Entry 3VZ1 (X-ray diffraction, 2.10 A resolution); this record covers chains A and B.

# Chain A (and B)
Name: Succinate-semialdehyde dehydrogenase
Notes: chain B of this document is another copy of the same molecule, construct and numbering; everything in this record applies to it too
UniProtKB: B1XMM6 (B1XMM6_SYNP2); residues 1-454 here = UniProt positions 1-454
Amino-acid sequence (457 residues; numbered -2 to 454; the number before each row is that of its first residue; numbers below 1 keep their minus sign (Gly-2 is residue -2)):
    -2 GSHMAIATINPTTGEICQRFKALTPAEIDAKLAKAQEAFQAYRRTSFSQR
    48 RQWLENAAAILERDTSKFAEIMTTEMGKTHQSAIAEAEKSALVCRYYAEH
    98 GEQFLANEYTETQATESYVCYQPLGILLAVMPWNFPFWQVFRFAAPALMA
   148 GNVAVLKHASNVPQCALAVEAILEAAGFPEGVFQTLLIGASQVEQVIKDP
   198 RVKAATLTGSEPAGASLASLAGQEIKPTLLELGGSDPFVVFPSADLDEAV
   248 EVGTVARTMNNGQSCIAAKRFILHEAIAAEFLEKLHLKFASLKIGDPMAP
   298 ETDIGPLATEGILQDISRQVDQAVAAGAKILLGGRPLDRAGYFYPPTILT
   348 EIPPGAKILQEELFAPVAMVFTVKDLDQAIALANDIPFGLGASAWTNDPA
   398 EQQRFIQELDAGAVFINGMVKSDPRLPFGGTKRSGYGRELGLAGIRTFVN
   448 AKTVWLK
Disordered / not traced: -2 to 2
Sequence notes: expression tag (-2 to 0)

# Chain A / chain B interface
Contacting residue pairs (103; chain A residue first):
  Thr107(A) - Arg422(B)
  Thr107(A) - Leu423(B)
  Glu108(A) - Arg422(B)
  Thr109(A) - Arg422(B)
  Thr109(A) - Leu423(B)
  Gln110(A) - Arg422(B)
  Tyr115(A) - Ile403(B)
  Val116(A) - Pro424(B)
  Gln119(A) - Gln404(B)  hydrogen bond (side chain-backbone)
  Glu208(A) - Ile222(B)
  Ala212(A) - Gly219(B)
  Ala212(A) - Gln220(B)
  Ala212(A) - Ile222(B)  hydrophobic
  Ala215(A) - Gly219(B)
  Ser216(A) - Ser216(B)  hydrogen bond
  Ser216(A) - Gly219(B)
  Ser216(A) - Gln220(B)
  Gly219(A) - Ala212(B)
  Gly219(A) - Ala215(B)
  Gly219(A) - Ser216(B)
  Gln220(A) - Ala212(B)
  Gln220(A) - Ser216(B)
  Glu221(A) - Arg430(B)  salt bridge
  Ile222(A) - Glu208(B)
  Ile222(A) - Ala212(B)  hydrophobic
  Ile222(A) - Leu229(B)  hydrophobic
  Ile222(A) - Lys429(B)
  Ile222(A) - Arg430(B)
  Ile222(A) - Gly432(B)
  Ile222(A) - Tyr433(B)
  Lys223(A) - Tyr433(B)
  Pro224(A) - Tyr433(B)
  Leu227(A) - Ile222(B)  hydrophobic
  Leu229(A) - Ile222(B)  hydrophobic
  Glu245(A) - Lys454(B)  salt bridge
  Gln399(A) - Leu453(B)
  Ile403(A) - Tyr115(B)
  Ile403(A) - Gln119(B)
  Ile403(A) - Lys449(B)  hydrogen bond (backbone-side chain)
  Ile403(A) - Val451(B)  hydrophobic
  Gln404(A) - Gln119(B)  hydrogen bond
  Gln404(A) - Lys449(B)  hydrogen bond (backbone-side chain)
  Leu406(A) - Lys449(B)  hydrogen bond (backbone-side chain)
  Ala408(A) - Asn447(B)  hydrogen bond (backbone-side chain)
  Ala408(A) - Lys449(B)
  Gly409(A) - Asn447(B)
  Gly409(A) - Ala448(B)
  Gly409(A) - Lys449(B)
  Gly409(A) - Thr450(B)  hydrogen bond (backbone-backbone)
  Ala410(A) - Thr450(B)
  Val411(A) - Lys449(B)
  Val411(A) - Thr450(B)  hydrogen bond (backbone-backbone)
  Val411(A) - Val451(B)
  Val411(A) - Trp452(B)  hydrogen bond (backbone-backbone)
  Phe412(A) - Trp452(B)
  Ile413(A) - Trp452(B)  hydrogen bond (backbone-backbone)
  Ile413(A) - Leu453(B)
  Ile413(A) - Lys454(B)  hydrogen bond (backbone-backbone)
  Asn414(A) - Lys454(B)
  Gly415(A) - Trp452(B)
  Arg422(A) - Thr107(B)
  Arg422(A) - Thr109(B)
  Arg422(A) - Gln110(B)  hydrogen bond
  Leu423(A) - Thr109(B)
  Pro424(A) - Val116(B)
  Pro424(A) - Thr450(B)  hydrogen bond (backbone-side chain)
  Thr428(A) - Asn447(B)
  Lys429(A) - Ile222(B)
  Arg430(A) - Glu221(B)  salt bridge
  Arg430(A) - Ile222(B)
  Gly432(A) - Ile222(B)
  Tyr433(A) - Ile222(B)
  Tyr433(A) - Lys223(B)
  Tyr433(A) - Pro224(B)
  Arg435(A) - Asn447(B)  hydrogen bond
  Arg435(A) - Ala448(B)  hydrogen bond (side chain-backbone)
  Asn447(A) - Ala408(B)  hydrogen bond (side chain-backbone)
  Asn447(A) - Gly409(B)
  Asn447(A) - Thr428(B)
  Asn447(A) - Arg435(B)  hydrogen bond
  Ala448(A) - Gly409(B)
  Ala448(A) - Arg435(B)  hydrogen bond (backbone-side chain)
  Lys449(A) - Ile403(B)  hydrogen bond (side chain-backbone)
  Lys449(A) - Gln404(B)
  Lys449(A) - Leu406(B)  hydrogen bond (side chain-backbone)
  Lys449(A) - Ala408(B)
  Lys449(A) - Gly409(B)
  Lys449(A) - Val411(B)
  Thr450(A) - Gly409(B)  hydrogen bond (backbone-backbone)
  Thr450(A) - Ala410(B)
  Thr450(A) - Val411(B)  hydrogen bond (backbone-backbone)
  Thr450(A) - Pro424(B)  hydrogen bond (side chain-backbone)
  Val451(A) - Ile403(B)  hydrophobic
  Val451(A) - Val411(B)
  Trp452(A) - Val411(B)  hydrogen bond (backbone-backbone)
  Trp452(A) - Phe412(B)
  Trp452(A) - Ile413(B)  hydrogen bond (backbone-backbone)
  Trp452(A) - Gly415(B)
  Leu453(A) - Gln399(B)
  Leu453(A) - Ile413(B)
  Lys454(A) - Glu245(B)  salt bridge
  Lys454(A) - Ile413(B)  hydrogen bond (backbone-backbone)
  Lys454(A) - Asn414(B)
Other interface residues (no listed pair), chain A (56 interface residues in all): Arg40, Ser114, Gly211, Ser213, Glu405, Asp407, Asp420
Other interface residues (no listed pair), chain B (55 interface residues in all): Arg40, Glu108, Ser114, Gly211, Ser213, Leu227, Glu405, Asp407

# Overview
The interface between chain A and chain B involves 56 residues on one side and 55 on the other; the contacts
include 27 hydrogen bonds and 4 salt bridges. Among the polar pairs are Glu221(A)-Arg430(B),
Glu245(A)-Lys454(B) and Gln119(A)-Gln404(B).
Chain A and chain B are both Succinate-semialdehyde dehydrogenase; the structure, Structural insights into
substrate and cofactor selelction by sp2771, was determined by X-ray diffraction (same publication as 3VZ2,
3VZ0 and 3VZ3).
